Entry 8JSI (electron microscopy, 2.90 A resolution); this record covers chains A and G of the 6 polymer chains in the assembly.

# Chain A
Molecule: Argonaute family protein
Organism: Thermococcus thioreducens
UniProt: A0A0Q2M2Z1 (A0A0Q2M2Z1_9EURY); numbering as in UniProt (aligned over 1-750)
Amino-acid sequence (750 residues; row label = number of the first residue in the row):
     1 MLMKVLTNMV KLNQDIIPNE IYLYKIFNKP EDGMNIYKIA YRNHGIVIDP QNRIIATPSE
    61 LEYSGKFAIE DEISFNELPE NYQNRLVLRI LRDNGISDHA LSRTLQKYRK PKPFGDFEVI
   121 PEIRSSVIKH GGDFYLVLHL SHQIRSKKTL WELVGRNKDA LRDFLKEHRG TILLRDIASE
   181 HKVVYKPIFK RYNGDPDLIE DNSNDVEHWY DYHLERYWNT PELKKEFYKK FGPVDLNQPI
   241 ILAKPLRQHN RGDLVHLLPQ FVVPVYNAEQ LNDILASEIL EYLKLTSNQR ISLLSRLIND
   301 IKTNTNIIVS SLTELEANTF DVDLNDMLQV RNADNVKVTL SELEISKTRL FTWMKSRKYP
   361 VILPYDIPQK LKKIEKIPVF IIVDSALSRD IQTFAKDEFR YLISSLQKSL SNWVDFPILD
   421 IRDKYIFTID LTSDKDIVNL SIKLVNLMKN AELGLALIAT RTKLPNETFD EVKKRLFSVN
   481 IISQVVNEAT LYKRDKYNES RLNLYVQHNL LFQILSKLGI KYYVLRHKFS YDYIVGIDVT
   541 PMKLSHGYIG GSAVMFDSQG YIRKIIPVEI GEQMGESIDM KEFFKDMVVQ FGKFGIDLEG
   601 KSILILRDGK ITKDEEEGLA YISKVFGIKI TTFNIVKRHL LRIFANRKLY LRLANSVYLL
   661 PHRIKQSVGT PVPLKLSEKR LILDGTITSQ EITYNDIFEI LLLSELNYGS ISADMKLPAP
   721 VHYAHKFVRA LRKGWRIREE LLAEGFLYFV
Unresolved in the structure: 559-561, 737-750
Bound ions: Mg2+ site 1: Asp538 (shared with 1 residue of chain T); Mg2+ site 2: Asp538, Asp608 (shared with 2 residues of chain T); Zn2+: His546 (shared with 1 residue of chain B)

# Chain G
Molecule: 16-nt DNA strand
Sequence (16 nucleotides; row label = number of the first residue in the row):
     1 GGAGGTAGTA GGTTGT
Bound ions: Mg2+: DG1, DA3

# Chain A / chain G interface
Residue-residue contacts (73):
  Tyr37(A) with DG15(G), hydrogen bond to the base
  Asp49(A) with DT16(G), sugar contact
  Pro50(A) with DT16(G), base contact
  Gln51(A) with DT16(G), base contact
  Tyr82(A) with DT16(G), hydrogen bond to the phosphate
  Ser141(A) with DG8(G), phosphate contact
  His142(A) with DG8(G), hydrogen bond to the phosphate
  Gln143(A) with DT9(G), phosphate contact
  Ile144(A) with DT9(G), hydrogen bond to the phosphate
  Arg145(A) with DT9(G), phosphate contact; DA10(G), salt bridge to the phosphate
  Arg175(A) with DA10(G), salt bridge to the phosphate
  Val184(A) with DA10(G), phosphate contact
  Leu246(A) with DA10(G), sugar contact; DG11(G), phosphate contact
  Arg247(A) with DG11(G), salt bridge to the phosphate; DG12(G), salt bridge to the phosphate
  Gln248(A) with DG12(G), hydrogen bond to the phosphate
  Val265(A) with DT9(G), phosphate contact
  Tyr266(A) with DT9(G), sugar contact
  Leu283(A) with DG8(G), phosphate contact
  Lys284(A) with DG5(G), base contact; DT6(G), sugar contact; DA7(G), sugar contact
  Leu285(A) with DA7(G), phosphate contact
  Arg290(A) with DA7(G), salt bridge to the phosphate
  Thr460(A) with DG1(G), base contact
  Arg461(A) with DG1(G), hydrogen bond to the base
  Thr462(A) with DG1(G), hydrogen bond to the base
  Lys463(A) with DG1(G), base contact
  Leu464(A) with DG1(G), base contact
  Asn466(A) with DG1(G), base contact
  Phe469(A) with DG1(G), sugar contact
  Lys473(A) with DG1(G), salt bridge to the phosphate
  Ser483(A) with DG1(G), phosphate contact
  Val485(A) with DG1(G), phosphate contact; DG2(G), phosphate contact
  Val486(A) with DG2(G), phosphate contact
  Asn487(A) with DG2(G), hydrogen bond to the phosphate
  Thr490(A) with DG2(G), hydrogen bond to the phosphate
  Lys493(A) with DG2(G), base contact
  Val506(A) with DG2(G), base contact
  Asn509(A) with DG2(G), hydrogen bond to the base; DA3(G), sugar contact
  Gln513(A) with DA3(G), sugar contact
  Lys517(A) with DG1(G), salt bridge to the phosphate
  His546(A) with DT13(G), salt bridge to the phosphate
  Tyr548(A) with DG12(G), hydrogen bond to the phosphate; DT13(G), sugar contact
  Glu576(A) with DT13(G), phosphate contact; DT14(G), phosphate contact
  Thr612(A) with DG15(G), phosphate contact
  Lys613(A) with DG15(G), hydrogen bond to the phosphate; DT16(G), phosphate contact
  His662(A) with DG5(G), phosphate contact; DT6(G), salt bridge to the phosphate
  Ile664(A) with DT6(G), phosphate contact
  Gln666(A) with DG4(G), base contact; DG5(G), hydrogen bond to the base
  Gly669(A) with DT6(G), phosphate contact; DA7(G), phosphate contact
  Thr670(A) with DT6(G), sugar contact; DA7(G), hydrogen bond to the phosphate
  Pro671(A) with DT6(G), phosphate contact
  Val672(A) with DT6(G), hydrogen bond to the phosphate
  Asn707(A) with DG4(G), phosphate contact
  Gly709(A) with DG4(G), phosphate contact
  Ser710(A) with DA3(G), phosphate contact
  Met715(A) with DG4(G), phosphate contact; DG5(G), phosphate contact
  Lys716(A) with DG5(G), hydrogen bond to the phosphate
  His722(A) with DG4(G), salt bridge to the phosphate
  Lys726(A) with DG4(G), salt bridge to the phosphate
Also at the interface, not in a pair above, chain A (70 interface residues in all): Ile48, Leu280, Gln484, Tyr505, Leu510, Met574, Gly575, Ser577, Arg642, Ser712, Asp714, Leu717

# In short
The interface between chain A and chain G involves 70 residues on one side and 16 on the other, with 16
hydrogen bonds and 11 salt bridges. Among the polar pairs are Tyr37(A)-DG15(G), Arg461(A)-DG1(G) and
Thr462(A)-DG1(G). Asp538(A) and Asp608(A) coordinate Mg2+ site 2.
Chain A is Argonaute family protein (Thermococcus thioreducens) and chain G is a 16-nt DNA strand; the
structure, Cryo-EM structure of a DNA-protein complex, was determined by electron microscopy.
